7CYQ - chains A and F of the 9 polymer chains in the assembly; structure by electron microscopy, 2.83 A resolution.

[Chain A]
Molecule: RNA-directed RNA polymerase
Organism: Severe acute respiratory syndrome coronavirus 2
Notes: EC 2.7.7.48
Reference sequence: P0DTD1 (R1AB_SARS2); residues 1-932 here correspond to UniProt positions 4393-5324 (UniProt number = residue number + 4392)
Chain sequence (942 residues; each row starts with the number of its first residue):
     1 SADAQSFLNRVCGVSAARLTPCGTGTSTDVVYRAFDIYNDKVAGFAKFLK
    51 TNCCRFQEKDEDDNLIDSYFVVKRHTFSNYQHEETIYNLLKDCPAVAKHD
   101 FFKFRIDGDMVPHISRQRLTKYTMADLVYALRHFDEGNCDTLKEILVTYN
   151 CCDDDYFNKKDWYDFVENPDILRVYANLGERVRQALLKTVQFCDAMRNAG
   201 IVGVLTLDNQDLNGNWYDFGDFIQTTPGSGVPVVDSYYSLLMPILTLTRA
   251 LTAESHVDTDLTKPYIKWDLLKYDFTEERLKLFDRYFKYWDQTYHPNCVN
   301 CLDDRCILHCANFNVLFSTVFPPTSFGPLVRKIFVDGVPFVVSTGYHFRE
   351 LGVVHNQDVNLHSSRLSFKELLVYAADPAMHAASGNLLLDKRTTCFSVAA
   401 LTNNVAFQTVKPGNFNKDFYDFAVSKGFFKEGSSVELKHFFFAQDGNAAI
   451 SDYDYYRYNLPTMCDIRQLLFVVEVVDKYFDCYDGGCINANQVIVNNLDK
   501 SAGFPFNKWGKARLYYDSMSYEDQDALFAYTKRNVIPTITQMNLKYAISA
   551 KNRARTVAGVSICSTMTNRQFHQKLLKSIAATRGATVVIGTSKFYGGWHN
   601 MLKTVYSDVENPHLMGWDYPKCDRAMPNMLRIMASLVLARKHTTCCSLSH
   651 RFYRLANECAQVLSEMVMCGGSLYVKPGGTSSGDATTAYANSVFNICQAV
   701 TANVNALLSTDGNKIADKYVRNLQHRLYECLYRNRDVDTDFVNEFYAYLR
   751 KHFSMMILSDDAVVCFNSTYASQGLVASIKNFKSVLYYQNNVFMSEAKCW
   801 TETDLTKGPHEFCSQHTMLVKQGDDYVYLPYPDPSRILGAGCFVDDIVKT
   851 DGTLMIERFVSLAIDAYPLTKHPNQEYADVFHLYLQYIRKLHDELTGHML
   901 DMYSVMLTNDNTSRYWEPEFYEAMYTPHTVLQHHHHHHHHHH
Not modelled in the structure: 1-3, 930-942
Sequence notes: expression tag (933-942)
Metal / ion sites: Mg2+: Asn209, Asp218 (together with GDP); Zn2+ site 1: His295, Cys301, Cys306, Cys310; Zn2+ site 2: Cys487, His642, Cys645, Cys646
Small-molecule neighbours: GDP: Phe35, Lys50, Asn52, Cys53, Lys73, His75, Arg116, Asp208, Asn209, Tyr217, Asp218
UniProt features mapped onto this chain:
  - region: Lys545 to Arg555 (Interaction with RMP Remdesivir), Thr582 to Pro620 (RdRp Palm N-ter)
  - active site: Ser759, Asp760, Asp761
  - binding site (Mn(2+)): Asn209, Asp218
  - binding site (Zn(2+)): His295, Cys301, Cys306, Cys310, Cys487, His642, Cys645, Cys646
  - site: Gln932 (Cleavage)
What the authors report for this chain:
  - Mg2+ coordination: Asn209, Asp218

[Chain F]
Molecule: Helicase
Organism: Severe acute respiratory syndrome coronavirus 2
Notes: EC 3.6.4.12, 3.6.4.13
Reference sequence: P0DTD1 (R1AB_SARS2); residues 1-601 here correspond to UniProt positions 5325-5925 (UniProt number = residue number + 5324)
Chain sequence (601 residues; numbered 1 to 601; the number before each row is that of its first residue):
     1 AVGACVLCNSQTSLRCGACIRRPFLCCKCCYDHVISTSHKLVLSVNPYVC
    51 NAPGCDVTDVTQLYLGGMSYYCKSHKPPISFPLCANGQVFGLYKNTCVGS
   101 DNVTDFNAIATCDWTNAGDYILANTCTERLKLFAAETLKATEETFKLSYG
   151 IATVREVLSDRELHLSWEVGKPRPPLNRNYVFTGYRVTKNSKVQIGEYTF
   201 EKGDYGDAVVYRGTTTYKLNVGDYFVLTSHTVMPLSAPTLVPQEHYVRIT
   251 GLYPTLNISDEFSSNVANYQKVGMQKYSTLQGPPGTGKSHFAIGLALYYP
   301 SARIVYTACSHAAVDALCEKALKYLPIDKCSRIIPARARVECFDKFKVNS
   351 TLEQYVFCTVNALPETTADIVVFDEISMATNYDLSVVNARLRAKHYVYIG
   401 DPAQLPAPRTLLTKGTLEPEYFNSVCRLMKTIGPDMFLGTCRRCPAEIVD
   451 TVSALVYDNKLKAHKDKSAQCFKMFYKGVITHDVSSAINRPQIGVVREFL
   501 TRNPAWRKAVFISPYNSQNAVASKILGLPTQTVDSSQGSEYDYVIFTQTT
   551 ETAHSCNVNRFNVAITRAKVGILCIMSDRDLYDKLQFTSLEIPRRNVATL
   601 Q
Not modelled in the structure: 1, 204-207, 337-339, 594-601
Metal / ion sites: Zn2+ site 1: Cys5, Cys8, Cys26, Cys29; Zn2+ site 2: Cys16, Cys19, His33, His39; Zn2+ site 3: Cys50, Cys55, Cys72, His75
UniProt features mapped onto this chain:
  - binding site (Zn(2+)): Cys5, Cys8, Cys16, Cys19, Cys26, Cys29, His33, His39, Cys50, Cys55, Cys72, His75
  - binding site (a ribonucleoside 5'-triphosphate): Gly282 to Ser289
  - site: Gln601 (Cleavage)
What the authors report for this chain:
  - conformationally variable residues (domain motion): Gly66 to Ser80

[Chain A / chain F interface]
Residue-residue contacts - 7 pairs, chain A then chain F:
  Met902(A) - Leu92(F)  hydrophobic
  Met902(A) - Tyr93(F)
  Tyr903(A) - Tyr93(F)
  Tyr903(A) - Lys94(F)
  Tyr903(A) - Asn95(F)
  Ser904(A) - Asn95(F)  hydrogen bond (backbone-side chain)
  Val905(A) - Asn95(F)  hydrogen bond (backbone-side chain)

[Summary]
Chain A and chain F each contribute 4 residues to their interface, with 2 hydrogen bonds. Polar pairs include
Ser904(A)-Asn95(F) and Val905(A)-Asn95(F). Ligands of chain A: GDP. From the paper: Mg2+ coordination by
Asn209(A) and Asp218(A); conformational variability at Gly66(F).
Chain A is RNA-directed RNA polymerase and chain F is Helicase, both from Severe acute respiratory syndrome
coronavirus 2; the structure, Cryo-EM structure of an extended SARS-CoV-2 replication and transcription
complex reveals an intermediate state in cap ..., was determined by electron microscopy.
